Entry 1XCW (X-ray diffraction, 2.00 A resolution); this record covers chain A.

# Chain A
Name: Alpha-amylase
From: Homo sapiens
Notes: EC 3.2.1.1
UniProtKB: P04746 (AMYP_HUMAN); residues 1-496 here correspond to UniProt positions 16-511 (UniProt number = residue number + 15)
Amino-acid sequence (496 residues; row label = number of the first residue in the row):
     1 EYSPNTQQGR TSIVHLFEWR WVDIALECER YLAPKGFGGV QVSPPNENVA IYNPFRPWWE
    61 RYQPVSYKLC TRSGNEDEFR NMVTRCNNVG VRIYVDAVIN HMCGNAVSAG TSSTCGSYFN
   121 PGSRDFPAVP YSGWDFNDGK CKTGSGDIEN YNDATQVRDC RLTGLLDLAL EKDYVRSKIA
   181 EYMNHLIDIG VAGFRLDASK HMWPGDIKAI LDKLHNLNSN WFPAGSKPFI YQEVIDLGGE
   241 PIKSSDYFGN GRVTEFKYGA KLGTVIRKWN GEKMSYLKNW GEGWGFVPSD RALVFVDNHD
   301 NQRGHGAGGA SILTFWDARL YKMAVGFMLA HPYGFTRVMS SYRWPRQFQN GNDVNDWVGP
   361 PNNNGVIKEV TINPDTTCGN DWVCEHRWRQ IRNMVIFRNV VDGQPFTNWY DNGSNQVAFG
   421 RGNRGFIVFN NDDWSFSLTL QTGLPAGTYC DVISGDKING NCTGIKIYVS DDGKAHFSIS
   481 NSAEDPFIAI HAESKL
Disulfides: Cys28-Cys86, Cys70-Cys115, Cys141-Cys160, Cys378-Cys384, Cys450-Cys462
Covalently attached groups: N-acetylglucosamine (NAG) linked to Asn461
Modified residues: Glu1 (pyroglutamic acid; PCA)
Ion coordination: Ca2+: Asn100, Arg158, Asp167, His201
UniProt features mapped onto this chain:
  - active site: Asp197 (Nucleophile), Glu233 (Proton donor)
  - binding site (Ca(2+)): Asn100, Arg158, Asp167, His201
  - binding site (chloride): Arg195, Asn298, Arg337
  - site: Asp300 (Transition state stabilizer)
  - glycosylation: Asn461 (N-linked (GlcNAc...) asparagine)

# Overview
Covalently linked N-acetylglucosamine: at Asn461. The Ca2+ site is built by Asn100, Arg158, Asp167 and His201.
UniProt lists active-site residues Asp197 and Glu233, 4 Ca2+-binding residues and 3 chloride-binding residues.
Chain A is Alpha-amylase (Homo sapiens); the structure, Acarbose Rearrangement Mechanism Implied by the
Kinetic and Structural Analysis of Human Pancreatic alpha-Amylase in Complex ..., was determined by X-ray
diffraction, deposited together with 1XCX and 1XD1.
